PDB entry 3GTM | X-ray diffraction, 3.80 A resolution | chains A and N of the 14 polymer chains in the assembly

# Chain A
Protein: DNA-directed RNA polymerase II subunit RPB1
From: Saccharomyces cerevisiae (strain ATCC 204508 / S288c)
Notes: EC 2.7.7.6; fragment: DNA-directed RNA polymerase II largest subunit
UniProtKB: P04050 (RPB1_YEAST); residues 1-1733 here = UniProt positions 1-1733
Amino-acid sequence (1733 residues; numbered 1 to 1733; the number before each row is that of its first residue):
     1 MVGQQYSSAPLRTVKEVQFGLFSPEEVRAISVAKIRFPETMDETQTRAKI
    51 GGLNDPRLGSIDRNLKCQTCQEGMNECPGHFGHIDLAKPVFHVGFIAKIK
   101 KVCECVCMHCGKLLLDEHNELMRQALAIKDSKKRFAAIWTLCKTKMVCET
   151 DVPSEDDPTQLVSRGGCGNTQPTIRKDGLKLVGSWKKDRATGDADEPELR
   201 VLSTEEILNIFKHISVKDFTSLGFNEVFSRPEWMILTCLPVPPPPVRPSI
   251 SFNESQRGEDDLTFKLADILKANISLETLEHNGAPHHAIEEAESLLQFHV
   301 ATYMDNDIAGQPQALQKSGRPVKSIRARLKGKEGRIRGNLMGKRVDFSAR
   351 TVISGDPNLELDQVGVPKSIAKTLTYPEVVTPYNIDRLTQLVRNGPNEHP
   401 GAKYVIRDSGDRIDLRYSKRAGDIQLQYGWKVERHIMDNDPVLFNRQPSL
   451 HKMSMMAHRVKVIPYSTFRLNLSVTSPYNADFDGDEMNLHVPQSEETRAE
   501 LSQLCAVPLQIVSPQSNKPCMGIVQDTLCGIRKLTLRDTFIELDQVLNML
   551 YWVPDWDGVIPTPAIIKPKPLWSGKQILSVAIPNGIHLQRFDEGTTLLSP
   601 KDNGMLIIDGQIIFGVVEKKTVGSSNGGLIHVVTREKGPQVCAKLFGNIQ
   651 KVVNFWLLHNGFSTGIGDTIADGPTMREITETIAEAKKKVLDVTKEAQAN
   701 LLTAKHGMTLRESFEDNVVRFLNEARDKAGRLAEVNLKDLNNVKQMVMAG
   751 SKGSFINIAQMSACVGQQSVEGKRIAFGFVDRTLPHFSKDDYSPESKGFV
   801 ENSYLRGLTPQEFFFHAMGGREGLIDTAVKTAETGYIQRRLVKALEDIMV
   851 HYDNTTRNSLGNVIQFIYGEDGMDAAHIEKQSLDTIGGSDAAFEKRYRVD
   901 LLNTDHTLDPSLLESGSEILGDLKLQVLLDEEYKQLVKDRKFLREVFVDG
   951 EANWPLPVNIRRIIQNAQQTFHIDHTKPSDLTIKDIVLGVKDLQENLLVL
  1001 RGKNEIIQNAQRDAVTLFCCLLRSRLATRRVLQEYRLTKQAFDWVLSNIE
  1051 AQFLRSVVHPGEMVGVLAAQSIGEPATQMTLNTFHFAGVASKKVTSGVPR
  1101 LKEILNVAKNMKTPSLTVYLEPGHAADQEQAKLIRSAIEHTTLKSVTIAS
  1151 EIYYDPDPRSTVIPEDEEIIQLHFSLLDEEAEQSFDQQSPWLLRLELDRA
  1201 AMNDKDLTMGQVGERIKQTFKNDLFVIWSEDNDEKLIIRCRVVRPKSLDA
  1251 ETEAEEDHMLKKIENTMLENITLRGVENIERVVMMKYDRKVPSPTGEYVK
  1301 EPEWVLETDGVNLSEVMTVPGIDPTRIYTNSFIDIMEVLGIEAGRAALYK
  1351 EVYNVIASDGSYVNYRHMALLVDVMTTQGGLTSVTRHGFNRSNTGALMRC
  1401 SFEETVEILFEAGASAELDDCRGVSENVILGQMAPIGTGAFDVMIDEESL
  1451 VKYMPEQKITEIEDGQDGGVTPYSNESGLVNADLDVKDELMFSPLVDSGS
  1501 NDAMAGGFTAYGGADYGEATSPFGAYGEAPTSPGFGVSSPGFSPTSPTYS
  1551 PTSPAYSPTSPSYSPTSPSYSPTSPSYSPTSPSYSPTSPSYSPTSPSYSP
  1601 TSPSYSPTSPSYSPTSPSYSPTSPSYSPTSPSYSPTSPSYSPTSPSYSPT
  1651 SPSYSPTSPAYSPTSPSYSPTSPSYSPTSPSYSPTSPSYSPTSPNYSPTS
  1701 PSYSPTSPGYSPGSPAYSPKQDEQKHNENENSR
Disordered / not traced: 1, 187-194, 1177-1186, 1244-1253, 1456-1733
Swiss-Prot annotation at these positions:
  - region: Pro248 to Asp260 (Lid loop), Asn306 to Lys323 (Rudder loop), Pro810 to Glu822 (Bridging helix)
  - binding site (Zn(2+)): Cys67, Cys70, Cys77, His80, Cys107, Cys110, Cys148, Cys167
  - binding site (Mg(2+)): Asp481, Asp483, Asp485
  - modified residue: Thr1471 (Phosphothreonine)
  - cross-link (Glycyl lysine isopeptide (Lys-Gly)): Lys695 (interchain with G-Cter in ubiquitin), Lys1246 (interchain with G-Cter in ubiquitin), Lys1350 (interchain with G-Cter in ubiquitin)
  - natural variant: Ser1653 to Pro1659 (deletion: In strain: A364A)
  - mutagenesis: Lys1246 (K1246R: Impairs ubiquitination during transcription stress)

# Chain N
Molecule: 28-nt DNA strand
Notes: fragment: DNA template strand
Sequence (28 nucleotides; row label = number of the first residue in the row):
     1 CTACCGATAAGCAGACGATCCTCTCGAT

# How chain A and chain N interact
Contacting residue pairs (19):
  Arg257(A) with DT28(N), base contact
  Lys317(A) with DT28(N), phosphate contact
  Ser318(A) with DT28(N), phosphate contact
  Lys330(A) with DC16(N), phosphate contact
  Lys332(A) with DT19(N), salt bridge to the phosphate; DC20(N), salt bridge to the phosphate
  Arg337(A) with DG17(N), salt bridge to the phosphate
  Arg350(A) with DC21(N), hydrogen bond to the sugar
  Gln447(A) with DC20(N), sugar contact
  Pro448(A) with DT19(N), base contact
  Thr831(A) with DA18(N), sugar contact
  Ala832(A) with DG17(N), phosphate contact; DA18(N), sugar contact
  Gly835(A) with DA18(N), sugar contact
  Tyr836(A) with DC16(N), sugar contact
  Arg1386(A) with DA15(N), hydrogen bond to the sugar
  Glu1403(A) with DC16(N), sugar contact
  Glu1404(A) with DC16(N), phosphate contact
  Glu1407(A) with DA15(N), phosphate contact
Other interface residues (no listed pair), chain A (20 interface residues in all): Phe264, Arg344, Arg839

# Summary
20 residues of chain A face 8 of chain N across their interface, with 2 hydrogen bonds and 3 salt bridges.
Polar pairs include Arg350(A)-DC21(N), Arg1386(A)-DA15(N) and Lys332(A)-DT19(N). UniProt lists 8 Zn2+-binding
residues, 3 Mg2+-binding residues and one mutagenesis site on chain A.
Chain A is DNA-directed RNA polymerase II subunit RPB1 (Saccharomyces cerevisiae (strain ATCC 204508 / S288c))
and chain N is a 28-nt DNA strand; the structure, Co-complex of Backtracked RNA polymerase II with TFIIS, was
determined by X-ray diffraction together with 3GTG, 3GTJ, 3GTK, 3GTL, 3GTO, 3GTP and 3GTQ from the same study.
